Entry 7VDL (electron microscopy, 3.22 A resolution); this record covers chains A and B of the 6 polymer chains in the assembly.

Chain A:
Protein: Guanine nucleotide-binding protein G(i) subunit alpha-1
From: Homo sapiens
UniProtKB: P63096 (GNAI1_HUMAN); residue numbers follow UniProt; this construct covers 1-354
Chain sequence (354 residues; numbered 1 to 354; the number before each row is that of its first residue):
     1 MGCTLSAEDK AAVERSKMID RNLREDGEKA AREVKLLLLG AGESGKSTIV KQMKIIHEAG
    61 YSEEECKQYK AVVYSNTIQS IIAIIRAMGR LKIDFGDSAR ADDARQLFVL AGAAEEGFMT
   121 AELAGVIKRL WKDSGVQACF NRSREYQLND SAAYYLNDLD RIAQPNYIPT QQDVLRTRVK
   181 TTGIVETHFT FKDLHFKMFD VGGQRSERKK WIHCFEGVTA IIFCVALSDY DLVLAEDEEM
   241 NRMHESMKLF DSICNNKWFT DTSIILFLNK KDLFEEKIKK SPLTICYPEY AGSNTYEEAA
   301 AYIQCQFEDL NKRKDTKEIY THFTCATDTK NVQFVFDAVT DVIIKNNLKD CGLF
Not modelled in the structure: 1-4, 55-181, 234-240, 354
UniProt features mapped onto this chain:
  - region: Lys35 to Thr48 (G1 motif), Asp173 to Thr181 (G2 motif), Phe196 to Arg205 (G3 motif), Ile265 to Asp272 (G4 motif), Thr324 to Thr329 (G5 motif)
  - binding site (GTP): Glu43 to Thr48, Ser151, Leu175 to Thr181, Asp200 to Gln204, Asn269 to Asp272, Ala326
  - binding site (Mg(2+)): Ser47, Thr181
  - modified residue: Arg178 (ADP-ribosylarginine), Gln204 (Deamidated glutamine), Cys351 (ADP-ribosylcysteine)
  - lipidation: Gly2 (N-myristoyl glycine), Cys3 (S-palmitoyl cysteine)
  - natural variant: Gly40 (G40C: In NEDHISB; G40R: In NEDHISB), Gly45 (G45D: In NEDHISB), Thr48 (T48I: In NEDHISB; T48K: In NEDHISB), Gln52 (Q52P: In NEDHISB), Ser75 (deletion: In NEDHISB; uncertain significance), Gln172 (deletion: In NEDHISB), Asp173 (D173V: In NEDHISB), Glu186 to Phe189 (deletion: In NEDHISB; uncertain significance), Cys224 (C224Y: In NEDHISB), Lys270 (K270N: In NEDHISB; K270R: In NEDHISB), Asp272 (D272G: In NEDHISB), Ala326 (A326P: In NEDHISB), 1 further natural variant entry in UniProt
  - mutagenesis: Gly42 (G42R: Abolishes switch to an activated conformation and dissociation from beta and gamma subunits upon GTP binding. Abolishes interaction with RGS family members), Glu116 (E116L: Enhances interaction (inactive GDP-bound) with RGS14), Gln147 (Q147L: Enhances interaction (inactive GDP-bound) with RGS14), Glu245 (E245L: Enhances interaction (inactive GDP-bound) with RGS14)

Chain B:
Protein: Guanine nucleotide-binding protein G(I)/G(S)/G(T) subunit beta-1
From: Homo sapiens
UniProtKB: P62873 (GBB1_HUMAN); numbering as in UniProt (aligned over 2-340)
Chain sequence (358 residues; each row starts with the number of its first residue; numbers below 1 keep their minus sign (Met-17 is residue -17)):
   -17 MHHHHHHLEV LFQGPGSSGS ELDQLRQEAE QLKNQIRDAR KACADATLSQ ITNNIDPVGR
    43 IQMRTRRTLR GHLAKIYAMH WGTDSRLLVS ASQDGKLIIW DSYTTNKVHA IPLRSSWVMT
   103 CAYAPSGNYV ACGGLDNICS IYNLKTREGN VRVSRELAGH TGYLSCCRFL DDNQIVTSSG
   163 DTTCALWDIE TGQQTTTFTG HTGDVMSLSL APDTRLFVSG ACDASAKLWD VREGMCRQTF
   223 TGHESDINAI CFFPNGNAFA TGSDDATCRL FDLRADQELM TYSHDNIICG ITSVSFSKSG
   283 RLLLAGYDDF NCNVWDALKA DRAGVLAGHD NRVSCLGVTD DGMAVATGSW DSFLKIWN
Not modelled in the structure: -17 to 1
Differences from the reference sequence: initiating methionine (-17); expression tag (-16 to 1)
UniProt features mapped onto this chain:
  - modified residue: Ser2 (N-acetylserine), His266 (Phosphohistidine)
  - natural variant: Leu30 (L30F: In MRD42; uncertain significance), Arg52 (R52G: In MRD42), Gly64 (G64V: In MRD42), Asp76 (D76E: In MRD42; D76G: In MRD42), Gly77 (G77S: In MRD42), Lys78 (K78R: In MRD42), Ile80 (I80N: In MRD42; I80T: In MRD42), His91 (H91R: In MRD42; uncertain significance), Ala92 (A92T: In MRD42), Pro94 (P94S: In MRD42), Leu95 (L95P: In MRD42), Arg96 (R96L: In MRD42), 5 further natural variant entries in UniProt
Disulfide bonds: Cys121-Cys149

Chain A / chain B interface:
Contacting residue pairs - 51 pairs, chain A then chain B:
  Asp9(A) - Thr86(B)
  Ala12(A) - Asn88(B)  hydrogen bond (backbone-side chain)
  Val13(A) - Asn88(B)
  Arg15(A) - Val90(B)  hydrogen bond (side chain-backbone)
  Arg15(A) - His91(B)
  Ser16(A) - Asn88(B)
  Ser16(A) - Lys89(B)  hydrogen bond (side chain-backbone)
  Ile19(A) - Lys89(B)
  Ile19(A) - Ala92(B)  hydrophobic
  Asp20(A) - Lys89(B)  salt bridge
  Leu23(A) - Gly53(B)
  Leu23(A) - Leu55(B)
  Leu23(A) - Lys78(B)
  Leu23(A) - Ile80(B)  hydrophobic
  Leu23(A) - Lys89(B)
  Asp26(A) - Lys78(B)  salt bridge
  Gly27(A) - Leu55(B)
  Thr182(A) - Asp118(B)
  Thr182(A) - Asn119(B)
  Gly183(A) - Leu117(B)
  Gly183(A) - Asn119(B)
  Ile184(A) - Trp99(B)
  Ile184(A) - Leu117(B)  hydrogen bond (backbone-backbone)
  Phe199(A) - Trp99(B)
  Gln204(A) - Leu117(B)
  Gln204(A) - Asn119(B)
  Gln204(A) - Tyr145(B)
  Ser206(A) - Tyr145(B)
  Ser206(A) - Gly162(B)
  Ser206(A) - Asp186(B)
  Glu207(A) - Asp186(B)
  Glu207(A) - Cys204(B)  hydrogen bond
  Lys210(A) - Met101(B)
  Lys210(A) - Tyr145(B)
  Lys210(A) - Met188(B)
  Lys210(A) - Asp228(B)  salt bridge
  Lys210(A) - Asn230(B)  hydrogen bond
  Lys210(A) - Asp246(B)  salt bridge
  Trp211(A) - Leu117(B)  hydrophobic
  Trp211(A) - Tyr145(B)
  His213(A) - Lys57(B)  hydrogen bond (backbone-side chain)
  His213(A) - Tyr59(B)  hydrogen bond
  His213(A) - Trp332(B)
  Cys214(A) - Tyr59(B)  hydrogen bond (backbone-side chain)
  Cys214(A) - Gln75(B)  hydrogen bond
  Cys214(A) - Trp99(B)
  Phe215(A) - Trp99(B)  hydrophobic
  Phe215(A) - Leu117(B)  hydrophobic
  Glu216(A) - Lys57(B)  salt bridge
  Trp258(A) - Arg314(B)
  Trp258(A) - Trp332(B)  hydrophobic
Also at the interface, not in a pair above, chain A (25 interface residues in all): Lys35
Also at the interface, not in a pair above, chain B (31 interface residues in all): Thr87, Ser98, His142

In short:
25 residues of chain A and 31 residues of chain B are in contact; the contacts include 10 hydrogen bonds and 5
salt bridges. Among the polar pairs are Asp20(A)-Lys89(B), Asp26(A)-Lys78(B) and Lys210(A)-Asp228(B).
Chain A is Guanine nucleotide-binding protein G(i) subunit alpha-1 and chain B is Guanine nucleotide-binding
protein G(I)/G(S)/G(T) subunit beta-1, both from Homo sapiens; the structure, Cryo-EM structure of
pseudoallergen receptor MRGPRX2 complex with circular cortistatin-14, was determined by electron microscopy
(same publication as 7VDH, 7VDM, 7VUY, 7VUZ, 7VV0, 7VV3, 7VV4 and 7VV5).
